6J4F - chains F and G of the 3 polymer chains in the assembly; structure by X-ray diffraction, 2.40 A resolution.

[Chain F]
Molecule: Probable WRKY transcription factor 2
Organism: Arabidopsis thaliana
UniProtKB: Q9FG77 (WRKY2_ARATH); residue numbers follow UniProt; this construct covers 259-331
Chain sequence (82 residues; numbered 258 to 339; the number before each row is that of its first residue):
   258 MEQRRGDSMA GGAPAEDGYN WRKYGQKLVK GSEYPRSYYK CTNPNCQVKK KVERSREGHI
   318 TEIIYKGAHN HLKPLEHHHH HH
Disordered / not traced: 258-269, 333-339
Sequence notes: initiating methionine (258); expression tag (332-339)
Bound ions: Zn2+: Cys298, Cys303, His326, His328
Curated features (UniProtKB/Swiss-Prot):
  - DNA-binding region: Ala267 to Pro331 (WRKY 1)
  - binding site (Zn(2+)): Cys298, Cys303, His326, His328

[Chain G]
Molecule: 15-nt DNA strand
Sequence (15 nucleotides; each row starts with the number of its first residue):
     1 AGCCTTTGAC CAGCG

[How chain F and chain G interact]
Contacting residue pairs (9; chain F residue first):
  Arg279(F) - DC3(G)  sugar contact
  Arg279(F) - DC4(G)  salt bridge to the phosphate
  Arg279(F) - DT5(G)  phosphate contact
  Lys280(F) - DT5(G)  hydrogen bond to the phosphate
  Lys280(F) - DT6(G)  salt bridge to the phosphate
  Tyr281(F) - DT7(G)  base contact
  Gly282(F) - DT7(G)  base contact
  Gln283(F) - DT7(G)  base contact
  Thr299(F) - DC4(G)  phosphate contact
Interface residues without a listed pair, chain F (9 interface residues in all): Trp278, Lys284, Tyr296
Interface residues without a listed pair, chain G (7 interface residues in all): DA9, DC10

[Summary]
9 residues of chain F face 7 of chain G across their interface; the contacts include 1 hydrogen bond and 2
salt bridges. Among the polar pairs are Lys280(F)-DT5(G), Arg279(F)-DC4(G) and Lys280(F)-DT6(G). From UniProt:
a DNA-binding region and 4 Zn2+-binding residues on chain F.
Here chain F is Probable WRKY transcription factor 2 (Arabidopsis thaliana) and chain G is a 15-nt DNA strand.
Entry 6J4F (Crystal structure of the AtWRKY2 domain) was determined by X-ray diffraction.
